Entry 6S84 (X-ray diffraction, 2.89 A resolution); this record covers chains C and B of the 6 polymer chains in the assembly.

# Chain C
Protein: tRNA threonylcarbamoyladenosine biosynthesis protein TsaB
From: Thermotoga maritima (strain ATCC 43589 / MSB8 / DSM 3109 / JCM 10099)
UniProtKB: Q9WZX7 (TSAB_THEMA); residue numbers follow UniProt; this construct covers 1-206
Chain sequence (206 residues; each row starts with the number of its first residue):
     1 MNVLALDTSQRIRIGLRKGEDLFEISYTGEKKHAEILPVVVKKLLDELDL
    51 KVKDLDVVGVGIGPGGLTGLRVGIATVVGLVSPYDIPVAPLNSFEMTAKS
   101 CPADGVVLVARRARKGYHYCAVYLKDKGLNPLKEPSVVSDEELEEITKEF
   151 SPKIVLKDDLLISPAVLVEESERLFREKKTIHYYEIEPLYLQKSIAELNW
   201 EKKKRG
Disordered / not traced: 206
What the authors report for this chain:
  - conformationally variable residues (order/disorder transition): Tyr190 to Lys203

# Chain B
Protein: ATPase YjeE, predicted to have essential role in cell wall biosynthesis
From: Thermotoga maritima (strain ATCC 43589 / MSB8 / DSM 3109 / JCM 10099)
UniProtKB: R4NRX5 (R4NRX5_THEMA); residues -7 to 161 here correspond to UniProt positions 2-170 (UniProt number = residue number + 9)
Chain sequence (184 residues; row label = number of the first residue in the row; numbers below 1 keep their minus sign (Met-22 is residue -22)):
   -22 MGHHHHHHENLYFQGYNTVEEQKMRHLRFENLTEEQLKRLAKILTENLKG
    28 GEVVILSGNLGAGKTTFVKGMIRAIGLDEKMVKSPTFTLMNVYPGLKTIY
    78 HLDLYRLQDTDFLSLDVEDILEDEDGIMVVEWGDLFDGFWPEDSIKVKIE
   128 IADESHRNVEILIPEEVNFLVEKIERYRKELQNT
Disordered / not traced: -22 to -2, 158-161
Construct notes: initiating methionine (-22); expression tag (-21 to -8)
Ion coordination: Mg2+: Thr42, Glu108 (together with AMP-CPP)
Small-molecule neighbours:
  - AMP-CPP (APC; diphosphomethylphosphonic acid adenosyl ester): Leu9, Thr10, Glu11, Leu14, Asn36, Leu37, Gly38, Ala39, Gly40, Lys41, Thr42, Thr43, Asp80, Glu108, Trp109, Glu131, Ser132, His133, Arg134
  - leucine (LEU): Arg155, Lys156, Glu157
What the authors report for this chain:
  - Mg2+ coordination: Thr42, Glu108
  - binding site for AMP-CPP: Trp109, Ser132
  - catalytic residues: Asp80 (proposed by the authors, not directly observed)

# How chain C and chain B interact
Residue-residue contacts - 32 pairs, chain C then chain B:
  Leu67(C) - Leu92(B)
  Leu67(C) - Asp93(B)
  Leu67(C) - Asp96(B)  hydrogen bond (backbone-side chain)
  Thr68(C) - Asp96(B)
  Arg71(C) - Leu92(B)
  Arg71(C) - Asp93(B)  salt bridge
  Arg111(C) - Glu99(B)  salt bridge
  Arg114(C) - Glu95(B)  salt bridge
  Arg114(C) - Leu98(B)
  Arg114(C) - Phe116(B)  hydrogen bond (side chain-backbone)
  Arg114(C) - Trp117(B)
  Arg114(C) - Pro118(B)
  Lys115(C) - Asp120(B)  salt bridge
  Tyr119(C) - Glu99(B)
  Tyr190(C) - Leu92(B)  hydrophobic
  Gln192(C) - Ser91(B)
  Gln192(C) - Leu92(B)
  Gln192(C) - Glu95(B)
  Gln192(C) - Glu99(B)
  Lys193(C) - Asp88(B)
  Lys193(C) - Ser91(B)
  Lys193(C) - Leu92(B)
  Ile195(C) - Glu95(B)
  Ala196(C) - Glu95(B)
  Ala196(C) - Phe116(B)  hydrophobic
  Asn199(C) - Gly115(B)
  Asn199(C) - Phe116(B)
  Asn199(C) - Trp117(B)
  Trp200(C) - Gly115(B)
  Lys203(C) - Asp114(B)  salt bridge
  Lys203(C) - Trp117(B)  hydrogen bond (side chain-backbone)
  Lys203(C) - Glu119(B)
Interface residues without a listed pair, chain C (19 interface residues in all): Gly66, Arg112, Ala113, Lys202
Interface residues without a listed pair, chain B (16 interface residues in all): Glu101
Interface features reported in the paper:
  - interface residues, chain B: Leu90(B), Gly115(B)

# Overview
19 residues of chain C and 16 residues of chain B are in contact, with 3 hydrogen bonds and 5 salt bridges.
Polar contacts include Arg71(C)-Asp93(B), Arg111(C)-Glu99(B) and Arg114(C)-Glu95(B). Chain B binds leucine and
AMP-CPP. From the paper: the catalytic residue Asp80(B); a binding site for AMP-CPP at Trp109(B) and
Ser132(B).
Here chain C is tRNA threonylcarbamoyladenosine biosynthesis protein TsaB and chain B is ATPase YjeE,
predicted to have essential role in cell wall biosynthesis, both from Thermotoga maritima (strain ATCC 43589 /
MSB8 / DSM 3109 / JCM 10099). Entry 6S84 (TsaBDE complex from Thermotoga maritima) was determined by X-ray
diffraction.
